Entry 1VFM (X-ray diffraction, 2.90 A resolution); this record covers chain A.

Chain A:
Molecule: Neopullulanase 2
Source organism: Thermoactinomyces vulgaris
Notes: EC 3.2.1.135
UniProtKB: Q08751 (NEP2_THEVU); residues 1-585 here = UniProt positions 1-585
Chain sequence (585 residues; row label = number of the first residue in the row):
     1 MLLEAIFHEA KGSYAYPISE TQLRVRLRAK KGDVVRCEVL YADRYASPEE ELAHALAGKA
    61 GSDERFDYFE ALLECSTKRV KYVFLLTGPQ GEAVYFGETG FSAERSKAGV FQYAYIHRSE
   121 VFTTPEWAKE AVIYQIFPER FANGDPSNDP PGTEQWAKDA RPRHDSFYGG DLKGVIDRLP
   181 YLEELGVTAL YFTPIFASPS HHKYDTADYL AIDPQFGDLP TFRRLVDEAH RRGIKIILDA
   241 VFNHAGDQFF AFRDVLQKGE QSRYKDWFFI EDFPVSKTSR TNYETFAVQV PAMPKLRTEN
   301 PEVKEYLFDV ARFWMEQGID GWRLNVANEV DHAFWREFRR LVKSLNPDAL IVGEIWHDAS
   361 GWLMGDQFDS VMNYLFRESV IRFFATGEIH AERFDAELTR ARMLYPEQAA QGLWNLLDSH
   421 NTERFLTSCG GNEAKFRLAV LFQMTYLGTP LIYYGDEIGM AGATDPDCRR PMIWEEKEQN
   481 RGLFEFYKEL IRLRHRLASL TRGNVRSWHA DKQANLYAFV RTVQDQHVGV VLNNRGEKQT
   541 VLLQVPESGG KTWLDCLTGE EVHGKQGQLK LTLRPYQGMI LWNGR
Differences from the reference sequence: engineered mutation Asn-325 (Asp in Q08751), Asn-421 (Asp in Q08751)
Bound ions: Ca2+: Asn-143, Asp-145, Asn-148, Asp-149, Gly-169, Asp-171
Curated features (UniProtKB/Swiss-Prot):
  - active site: Glu-354 (Proton donor)
  - binding site (Ca(2+)): Asn-143, Asp-145, Asn-148, Asp-149, Gly-169, Asp-171
  - binding site (substrate): His-244, Arg-323, Asp-465, Arg-469

Summary:
Asn-143, Asp-145, Asn-148, Asp-149, Gly-169 and Asp-171 coordinate Ca2+. Curated annotation (UniProt) lists
active-site residue Glu-354, 6 Ca2+-binding residues and 4 substrate-binding residues.
Chain A is Neopullulanase 2 (Thermoactinomyces vulgaris); the structure, Crystal structure of
Thermoactinomyces vulgaris R-47 alpha-amylase 2/alpha-cyclodextrin complex, was determined by X-ray
diffraction (same publication as 3A6O, 1VFO and 1VFU).
